6XLJ - chains F and N of the 11 polymer chains in the assembly; structure by electron microscopy, 2.70 A resolution.

[Chain F]
Protein: RNA polymerase sigma factor RpoD
Organism: Escherichia coli O157:H7
UniProtKB: P00579 (RPOD_ECOLI); residues 1-613 here = UniProt positions 1-613
Sequence (613 residues; row label = number of the first residue in the row):
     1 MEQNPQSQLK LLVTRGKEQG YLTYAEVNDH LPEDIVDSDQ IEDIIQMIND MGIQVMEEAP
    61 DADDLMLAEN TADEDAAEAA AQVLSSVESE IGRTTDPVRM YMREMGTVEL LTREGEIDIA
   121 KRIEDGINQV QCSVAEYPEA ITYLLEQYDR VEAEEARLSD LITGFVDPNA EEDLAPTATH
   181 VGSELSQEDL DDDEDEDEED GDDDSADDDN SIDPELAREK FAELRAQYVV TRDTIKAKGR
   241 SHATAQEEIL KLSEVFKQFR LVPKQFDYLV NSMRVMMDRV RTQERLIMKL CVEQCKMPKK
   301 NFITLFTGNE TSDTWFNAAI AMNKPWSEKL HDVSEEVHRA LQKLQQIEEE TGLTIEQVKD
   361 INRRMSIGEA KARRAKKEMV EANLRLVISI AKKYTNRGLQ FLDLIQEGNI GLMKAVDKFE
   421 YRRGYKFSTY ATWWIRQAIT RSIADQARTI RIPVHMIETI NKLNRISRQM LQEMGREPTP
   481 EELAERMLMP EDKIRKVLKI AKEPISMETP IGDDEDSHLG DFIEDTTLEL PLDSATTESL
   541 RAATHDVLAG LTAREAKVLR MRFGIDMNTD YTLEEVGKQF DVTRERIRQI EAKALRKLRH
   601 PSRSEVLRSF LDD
Unresolved in the structure: 1-88, 168-211, 237-241
Curated features (UniProtKB/Swiss-Prot):
  - DNA-binding region: Leu573 to Ala592 (H-T-H motif)
  - region: Arg584 to Arg599 (Interaction with anti-sigma factors)
  - motif: Asp403 to Gln406 (Interaction with polymerase core subunit RpoC)
  - site: Arg562 (Interaction with anti-sigma factors)
  - mutagenesis: Ala553 (A553D: Disrupts the interaction with Escherichia phage lambda antitermination protein Q), Arg596 (R596D/E: 2-fold reduction in activation of class II Crp-dependent promoters)
Small-molecule neighbours: chapso (1N7): Ile505, Ile511, Leu519, Phe522

[Chain N]
Molecule: synthetic non-template strand DNA
Sequence (54 nucleotides; each row starts with the number of its first residue):
    35 GCCTTGACCC TCCCCTAAGG GGAGGGTTTA GATTGTGTGC AGTCTGACGC GGCG

[Chain F / chain N interface]
Pairs across the interface - 62 pairs, chain F then chain N:
  Val98(F) - DT70(N)  base contact
  Arg99(F) - DT70(N)  base contact
  Met102(F) - DG69(N)  base contact
  Met102(F) - DT70(N)  base contact
  Gly106(F) - DG69(N)  base contact
  Leu110(F) - DT68(N)  base contact
  Arg113(F) - DA66(N)  salt bridge to the phosphate
  Glu116(F) - DT68(N)  base contact
  Ala382(F) - DT68(N)  base contact
  Asn383(F) - DT68(N)  hydrogen bond to the base
  Arg385(F) - DT68(N)  sugar contact
  Arg385(F) - DG69(N)  base contact
  Leu386(F) - DT68(N)  hydrogen bond to the base
  Ser389(F) - DT68(N)  sugar contact
  Lys392(F) - DT70(N)  salt bridge to the phosphate
  Lys392(F) - DG71(N)  salt bridge to the phosphate
  Phe401(F) - DT70(N)  sugar contact
  Lys418(F) - DT62(N)  salt bridge to the phosphate
  Lys418(F) - DA64(N)  hydrogen bond to the base
  Phe419(F) - DA64(N)  base contact
  Glu420(F) - DA64(N)  hydrogen bond to the base
  Arg423(F) - DA64(N)  base contact
  Tyr425(F) - DA64(N)  sugar contact
  Tyr425(F) - DG65(N)  sugar contact
  Tyr425(F) - DA66(N)  phosphate contact
  Lys426(F) - DA66(N)  hydrogen bond to the phosphate
  Lys426(F) - DT67(N)  salt bridge to the phosphate
  Ser428(F) - DT67(N)  phosphate contact
  Thr429(F) - DA64(N)  sugar contact
  Thr429(F) - DG65(N)  sugar contact
  Thr429(F) - DA66(N)  base contact
  Thr429(F) - DT67(N)  base contact
  Tyr430(F) - DT63(N)  hydrogen bond to the phosphate
  Tyr430(F) - DA64(N)  stacking on the base
  Thr432(F) - DT67(N)  base contact
  Trp433(F) - DT63(N)  base contact
  Trp433(F) - DA64(N)  phosphate contact
  Trp434(F) - DT62(N)  base contact
  Trp434(F) - DT63(N)  base contact
  Gln437(F) - DT62(N)  base contact
  Gln437(F) - DT63(N)  base contact
  Arg441(F) - DG60(N)  salt bridge to the phosphate
  Arg441(F) - DT61(N)  base contact
  Arg451(F) - DG59(N)  salt bridge to the phosphate
  Pro453(F) - DG58(N)  phosphate contact
  Pro453(F) - DG59(N)  phosphate contact
  His455(F) - DA57(N)  sugar contact
  His455(F) - DG58(N)  salt bridge to the phosphate
  Lys493(F) - DA57(N)  salt bridge to the phosphate
  Arg554(F) - DC36(N)  salt bridge to the phosphate
  Arg554(F) - DC37(N)  salt bridge to the phosphate
  Asp581(F) - DT38(N)  phosphate contact
  Val582(F) - DT38(N)  phosphate contact
  Thr583(F) - DT38(N)  hydrogen bond to the phosphate
  Thr583(F) - DT39(N)  base contact
  Glu585(F) - DT39(N)  base contact
  Arg586(F) - DC36(N)  salt bridge to the phosphate
  Arg586(F) - DC37(N)  salt bridge to the phosphate
  Arg586(F) - DT38(N)  base contact
  Gln589(F) - DT38(N)  hydrogen bond to the base
  Lys593(F) - DG35(N)  sugar contact
  Lys593(F) - DC36(N)  salt bridge to the phosphate
Other interface residues (no listed pair), chain F (45 interface residues in all): Arg103, Met105, Leu384, Ile388, Gly424

[Overview]
Chain F and chain N form an interface of 45 and 20 residues respectively; the contacts include 8 hydrogen
bonds, 14 salt bridges and 1 aromatic stacking contact. Polar contacts include Asn383(F)-DT68(N),
Leu386(F)-DT68(N) and Lys418(F)-DA64(N). Chain F binds chapso.
Here chain F is RNA polymerase sigma factor RpoD (Escherichia coli O157:H7) and chain N is synthetic
non-template strand DNA. Entry 6XLJ (Cryo-EM structure of EcmrR-RNAP-promoter initial transcribing complex
with 4-nt RNA transcript (EcmrR-RPitc-4nt)) was determined by electron microscopy, deposited together with
6XL5, 6XL6, 6XL9, 6XLA, 6XLK, 6XLL, 6XLM and 6XLN.
